PDB entry 5CPB | X-ray diffraction, 2.00 A resolution | chains E and F of the 4 polymer chains in the assembly

Chain E (and F):
Name: Enoyl-[acyl-carrier-protein] reductase [NADH]
Source organism: Mycobacterium tuberculosis
Notes: EC 1.3.1.9; chain F of this document is another copy of the same molecule, construct and numbering; everything in this record applies to it too
UniProt: M9TGV3 (M9TGV3_MYCTX); residues 1-269 here = UniProt positions 1-269
Amino-acid sequence (289 residues; numbered -19 to 269; the number before each row is that of its first residue; numbers below 1 keep their minus sign (Met-19 is residue -19)):
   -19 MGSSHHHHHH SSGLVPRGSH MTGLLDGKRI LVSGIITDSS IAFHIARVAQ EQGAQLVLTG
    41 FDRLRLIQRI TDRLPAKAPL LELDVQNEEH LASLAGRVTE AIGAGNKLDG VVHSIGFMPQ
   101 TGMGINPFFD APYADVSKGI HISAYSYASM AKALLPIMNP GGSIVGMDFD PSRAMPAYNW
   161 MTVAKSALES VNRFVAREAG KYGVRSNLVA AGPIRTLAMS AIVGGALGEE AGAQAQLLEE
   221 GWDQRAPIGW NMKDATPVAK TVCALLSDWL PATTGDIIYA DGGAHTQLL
Disordered / not traced: -19 to 1, 197-204 (chain F: -19 to 2, 205)
Construct notes: initiating methionine (-19); expression tag (-18 to 0); engineered mutation Ala215 (Ile in M9TGV3)
What the authors report for this chain:
  - mutagenesis - I215A: decreased catalytic activity on the uninhibited enzyme

Interface between chain E and chain F:
Pairs across the interface (70; chain E residue first):
  Phe108(E) - Ala128(F)  hydrophobic
  Phe108(E) - Phe174(F)  hydrophobic
  Phe108(E) - Glu178(F)
  Phe109(E) - Ala128(F)
  Phe109(E) - Ala131(F)  hydrophobic
  Phe109(E) - Lys132(F)  hydrogen bond (backbone-side chain)
  Phe109(E) - Leu135(F)  hydrophobic
  Phe109(E) - Glu178(F)
  Asp110(E) - Lys132(F)  salt bridge
  Ala111(E) - Tyr125(F)  hydrogen bond (backbone-side chain)
  Pro112(E) - Tyr125(F)
  Tyr113(E) - Ser117(F)  hydrogen bond (side chain-backbone)
  Tyr113(E) - Ile120(F)
  Tyr113(E) - His121(F)  hydrogen bond (side chain-backbone)
  Tyr113(E) - Tyr125(F)  hydrogen bond (backbone-side chain)
  Ser117(E) - Tyr113(F)  hydrogen bond (backbone-side chain)
  Ser117(E) - Ser117(F)  hydrogen bond
  Ile120(E) - Tyr113(F)
  Ile120(E) - Ile120(F)  hydrophobic
  His121(E) - Tyr113(F)  hydrogen bond (backbone-side chain)
  Tyr125(E) - Ala111(F)  hydrogen bond (side chain-backbone)
  Tyr125(E) - Pro112(F)
  Tyr125(E) - Tyr113(F)  hydrogen bond (side chain-backbone)
  Tyr125(E) - Val116(F)  hydrophobic
  Tyr125(E) - Trp160(F)  hydrophobic
  Ala128(E) - Phe108(F)  hydrophobic
  Ala128(E) - Phe109(F)
  Ala131(E) - Phe109(F)  hydrophobic
  Lys132(E) - Phe109(F)  hydrogen bond (side chain-backbone)
  Lys132(E) - Asp110(F)  salt bridge
  Leu135(E) - Phe109(F)  hydrophobic
  Pro151(E) - Arg173(F)  hydrogen bond (backbone-side chain)
  Ser152(E) - Arg173(F)  hydrogen bond (backbone-side chain)
  Ala154(E) - Arg173(F)
  Ala154(E) - Phe174(F)  hydrophobic
  Ala154(E) - Arg177(F)
  Met155(E) - Phe174(F)
  Met155(E) - Arg177(F)
  Pro156(E) - Arg177(F)
  Asn159(E) - Phe174(F)
  Trp160(E) - Tyr125(F)  hydrophobic
  Trp160(E) - Val171(F)  hydrophobic
  Thr162(E) - Ser170(F)  hydrogen bond (backbone-side chain)
  Thr162(E) - Phe174(F)
  Val163(E) - Ala167(F)  hydrophobic
  Val163(E) - Ser170(F)
  Val163(E) - Val171(F)  hydrophobic
  Ser166(E) - Ser166(F)
  Ser166(E) - Ser170(F)  hydrogen bond
  Ser166(E) - Arg173(F)
  Ala167(E) - Val163(F)
  Ser170(E) - Thr162(F)
  Ser170(E) - Val163(F)
  Ser170(E) - Ser166(F)  hydrogen bond
  Val171(E) - Trp160(F)  hydrophobic
  Val171(E) - Val163(F)  hydrophobic
  Arg173(E) - Pro151(F)  hydrogen bond (side chain-backbone)
  Arg173(E) - Ser152(F)  hydrogen bond (side chain-backbone)
  Arg173(E) - Ala154(F)
  Arg173(E) - Ser166(F)
  Phe174(E) - Phe108(F)  hydrophobic
  Phe174(E) - Ala154(F)  hydrophobic
  Phe174(E) - Met155(F)
  Phe174(E) - Asn159(F)
  Phe174(E) - Thr162(F)
  Arg177(E) - Ala154(F)
  Arg177(E) - Met155(F)
  Arg177(E) - Pro156(F)
  Glu178(E) - Phe108(F)
  Glu178(E) - Phe109(F)
Interface residues without a listed pair, chain E (34 interface residues in all): Val116, Arg153, Val175
Interface residues without a listed pair, chain F (34 interface residues in all): Arg153, Val175

Summary:
Chain E and chain F each contribute 34 residues to their interface; the contacts include 18 hydrogen bonds and
2 salt bridges. Among the polar pairs are Asp110(E)-Lys132(F), Phe109(E)-Lys132(F) and Ala111(E)-Tyr125(F).
The paper reports that I215A of chain E reduces catalytic activity on the uninhibited enzyme.
Both chains are Enoyl-[acyl-carrier-protein] reductase [NADH] (Mycobacterium tuberculosis). Entry 5CPB (The
effect of isoleucine to alanine mutation on InhA enzyme crystallization pattern and inhibition by ligand ...)
was determined by X-ray diffraction together with 5CPF, 5COQ and 5CP8 from the same study.
